Entry 3J0P (electron microscopy, 10.60 A resolution (very low resolution: no residue pairs are listed; an interface is given only as per-side residue counts)); this record covers chains h and L of the 18 polymer chains in the assembly.

[Chain h]
Molecule: 40S ribosomal RNA fragment
From: Oryctolagus cuniculus
Sequence (111 nucleotides; row label = number of the first residue in the row):
  1606 CACCGCCCGU CGCUUGUAGU AACGAAUGGU CUGGUGAACC UUCUGGACUG CGACAGCAAU
  1666 GUUGCGGAAA AAUAAGUAAA CCCUACCAUU UGGAACAACA AGAAGUCGUA A

[Chain L]
Protein: Ribosomal protein S23
From: Oryctolagus cuniculus
Sequence (141 residues; each row starts with the number of its first residue):
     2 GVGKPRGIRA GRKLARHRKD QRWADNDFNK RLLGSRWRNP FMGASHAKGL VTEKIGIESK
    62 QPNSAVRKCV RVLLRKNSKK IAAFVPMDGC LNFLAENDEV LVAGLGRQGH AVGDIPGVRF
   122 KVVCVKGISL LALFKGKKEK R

[How chain h and chain L interact]
At this resolution (11 A) residue pairs are not listed: 9 residues of chain h and 6 of chain L lie at the interface.

[Overview]
9 residues of chain h and 6 residues of chain L are in contact.
Here chain h is 40S ribosomal RNA fragment and chain L is Ribosomal protein S23, both from Oryctolagus
cuniculus. Entry 3J0P (Core of mammalian 80S pre-ribosome in complex with tRNAs fitted to a 10.6A cryo-em map:
rotated ...) was determined by electron microscopy, deposited together with 3J0L and 3J0O.
